1ZN7 - chains A and B; structure by X-ray diffraction, 1.83 A resolution.

[Chain A (and B)]
Name: Adenine phosphoribosyltransferase
Organism: Homo sapiens
Notes: EC 2.4.2.7; chain B of this document is another copy of the same molecule, construct and numbering; everything in this record applies to it too
UniProtKB: P07741 (APT_HUMAN); aligned to UniProt positions 1-180 over residues 1-180 (the alignment contains insertions or deletions, so no single offset holds)
Chain sequence (180 residues; row label = number of the first residue in the row):
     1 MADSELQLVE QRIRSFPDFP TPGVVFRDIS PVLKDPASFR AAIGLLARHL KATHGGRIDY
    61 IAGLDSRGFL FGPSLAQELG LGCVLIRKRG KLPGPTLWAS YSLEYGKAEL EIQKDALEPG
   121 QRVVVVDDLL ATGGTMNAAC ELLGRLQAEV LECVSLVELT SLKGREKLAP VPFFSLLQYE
Disordered / not traced: 1-2
Small-molecule neighbours:
  - adenine (ADE): V25, F26, R27, R67, L129, A131, L159
  - oligosaccharide (5-O-phosphono-alpha-D-ribofuranose, 1-O-pyrophosphono-5-O-phosphono-ribose units): D65, S66, R67, K88, L103, D127, D128, L129, L130, A131, T132, G133, G134, T135
Curated features (UniProtKB/Swiss-Prot):
  - modified residue: A2 (N-acetylalanine), S4 (Phosphoserine), S15 (Phosphoserine), S30 (Phosphoserine), Y60 (Phosphotyrosine), S66 (Phosphoserine), K114 (N6-acetyllysine), T135 (Phosphothreonine)

[How chain A and chain B interact]
Contacting residue pairs - 73 pairs, chain A then chain B:
  R14(A) with Q113(B), hydrogen bond; D115(B), salt bridge
  F16(A) with P93(B), hydrophobic; G94(B)
  F19(A) with G90(B); K91(B); L92(B); P93(B), hydrophobic
  F26(A) with P93(B), hydrophobic
  D28(A) with P93(B); Q113(B), hydrogen bond
  S30(A) with L85(B); Q113(B), hydrogen bond
  L33(A) with P73(B), hydrophobic; G82(B); C83(B), hydrogen bond (backbone-backbone)
  K34(A) with Y60(B); G82(B); C83(B), hydrogen bond (backbone-backbone); V84(B); D115(B), hydrogen bond (side chain-backbone); A116(B), hydrogen bond (side chain-backbone)
  P36(A) with Q77(B), hydrogen bond (backbone-side chain); G80(B); L81(B); G82(B)
  F39(A) with P73(B), hydrophobic; Q77(B)
  R40(A) with Q77(B)
  Y60(A) with K34(B)
  D65(A) with S66(B), hydrogen bond
  S66(A) with D65(B); S66(B); F69(B); R87(B)
  R67(A) with R87(B)
  F69(A) with S66(B); F69(B); L70(B), hydrophobic
  L70(A) with F69(B), hydrophobic; P73(B); L85(B), hydrophobic
  P73(A) with L33(B), hydrophobic; F39(B), hydrophobic; L70(B)
  S74(A) with S74(B), hydrogen bond
  Q77(A) with P36(B), hydrogen bond (side chain-backbone); F39(B); R40(B), hydrogen bond
  G80(A) with P36(B)
  L81(A) with P36(B)
  G82(A) with L33(B); K34(B); P36(B)
  C83(A) with L33(B), hydrogen bond (backbone-backbone); K34(B), hydrogen bond (backbone-backbone)
  V84(A) with K34(B)
  L85(A) with S30(B); L70(B), hydrophobic
  R87(A) with S66(B); R67(B)
  K91(A) with F19(B); F26(B)
  L92(A) with F19(B)
  P93(A) with F16(B), hydrophobic; F19(B), hydrophobic; F26(B); D28(B)
  G94(A) with F16(B)
  Q113(A) with R14(B), hydrogen bond; D28(B), hydrogen bond
  D115(A) with R14(B), salt bridge
  A116(A) with K34(B), hydrogen bond (backbone-side chain)
Also at the interface, not in a pair above, chain A (36 interface residues in all): I29, G90
Also at the interface, not in a pair above, chain B (37 interface residues in all): I29, L117

[Overview]
36 residues of chain A and 37 residues of chain B are in contact, with 17 hydrogen bonds and 2 salt bridges.
Polar contacts include R14(A)-D115(B), R14(A)-Q113(B) and D28(A)-Q113(B). Chain A binds oligosaccharide and
adenine.
Both chains are Adenine phosphoribosyltransferase (Homo sapiens). Entry 1ZN7 (Human Adenine
Phosphoribosyltransferase Complexed with PRPP, ADE and R5P) was determined by X-ray diffraction (same
publication as 1ZN8 and 1ZN9).
